PDB entry 6E7E | X-ray diffraction, 1.12 A resolution | chain A

# Chain A
Molecule: Inclusion membrane protein A
Organism: Chlamydia trachomatis
Notes: fragment: soluble domain
UniProtKB: Q50FQ0 (Q50FQ0_CHLTH); residue numbers follow UniProt; this construct covers 87-246
Chain sequence (169 residues; row label = number of the first residue in the row):
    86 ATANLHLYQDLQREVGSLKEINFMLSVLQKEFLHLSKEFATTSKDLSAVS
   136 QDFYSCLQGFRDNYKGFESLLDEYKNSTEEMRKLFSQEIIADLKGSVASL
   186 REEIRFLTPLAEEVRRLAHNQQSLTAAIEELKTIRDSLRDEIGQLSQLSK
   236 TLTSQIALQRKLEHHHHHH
Construct notes: expression tag (86, 247-254); engineered mutation A211 (Val in Q50FQ0), A212 (Val in Q50FQ0)
From the paper describing this entry:
  - conformationally variable residues (helix shift): G144
  - mutagenesis - G144A, L233A/S234A/L237A/T238A/Q240A/I241A/Q244A/R245A: unchanged stability

# In short
The paper reports that G144A and L233A/S234A/L237A/T238A/Q240A/I241A/Q244A/R245A leave stability unchanged;
conformational variability at G144.
Chain A is Inclusion membrane protein A (Chlamydia trachomatis); the structure, High resolution crystal
structure of IncA soluble domain, was determined by X-ray diffraction, deposited together with 6E6A.
